PDB entry 7RZD | X-ray diffraction, 1.82 A resolution | chains A and B of the 3 polymer chains in the assembly

# Chain A
Molecule: HLA class I histocompatibility antigen, B-7 alpha chain
Source organism: Homo sapiens
UniProt: P01889 (1B07_HUMAN); residues 1-275 here correspond to UniProt positions 25-299 (UniProt number = residue number + 24)
Sequence (275 residues; each row starts with the number of its first residue):
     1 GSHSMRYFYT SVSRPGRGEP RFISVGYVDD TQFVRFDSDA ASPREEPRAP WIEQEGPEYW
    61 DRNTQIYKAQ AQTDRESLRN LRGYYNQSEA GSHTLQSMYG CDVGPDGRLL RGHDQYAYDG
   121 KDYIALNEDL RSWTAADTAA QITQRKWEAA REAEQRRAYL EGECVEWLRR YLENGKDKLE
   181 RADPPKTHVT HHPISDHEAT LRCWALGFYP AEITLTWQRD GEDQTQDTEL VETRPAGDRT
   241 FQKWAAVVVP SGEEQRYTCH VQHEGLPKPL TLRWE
Disulfides: Cys-101/Cys-164, Cys-203/Cys-259
Reported in the primary citation:
  - conformationally variable residues (side-chain flip): Ile-66

# Chain B
Molecule: Beta-2-microglobulin
Source organism: Homo sapiens
UniProt: P61769 (B2MG_HUMAN); residues 1-99 here correspond to UniProt positions 21-119 (UniProt number = residue number + 20)
Sequence (100 residues; row label = number of the first residue in the row; numbering starts at 0):
     0 MIQRTPKIQV YSRHPAENGK SNFLNCYVSG FHPSDIEVDL LKNGERIEKV EHSDLSFSKD
    60 WSFYLLYYTE FTPTEKDEYA CRVNHVTLSQ PKIVKWDRDM
Disulfides: Cys-25/Cys-80
Construct notes: initiating methionine (0)
Bound ions: Na+: His-84, Leu-87

# How chain A and chain B interact
Pairs across the interface (52):
  Phe-8(A) with Phe-56(B), hydrophobic
  Tyr-9(A) with Phe-56(B)
  Thr-10(A) with Leu-54(B); Phe-56(B); Phe-62(B)
  Val-12(A) with Ser-33(B)
  Val-25(A) with Asp-53(B); Leu-54(B); Ser-55(B)
  Tyr-27(A) with Ser-55(B), hydrogen bond; Tyr-63(B), hydrogen bond
  Gln-32(A) with Asp-53(B), hydrogen bond
  Arg-35(A) with Asp-53(B), salt bridge
  Arg-48(A) with Asp-53(B), salt bridge
  His-93(A) with Met-0(B)
  Gln-96(A) with His-31(B), hydrogen bond; Phe-56(B); Trp-60(B), hydrogen bond (side chain-backbone); Phe-62(B)
  Ser-97(A) with Phe-56(B)
  Met-98(A) with Trp-60(B), hydrophobic
  Gln-115(A) with Trp-60(B)
  Tyr-116(A) with Trp-60(B)
  Ala-117(A) with Trp-60(B), hydrophobic
  Asp-119(A) with Met-0(B); Ile-1(B), hydrogen bond (backbone-backbone); His-31(B)
  Gly-120(A) with Ile-1(B); His-31(B)
  Asp-122(A) with Trp-60(B), hydrogen bond
  His-192(A) with Asp-98(B), salt bridge
  Arg-202(A) with Asp-98(B), hydrogen bond (side chain-backbone)
  Trp-204(A) with Asp-98(B); Met-99(B)
  Leu-206(A) with Pro-14(B), hydrophobic
  Val-231(A) with Gln-8(B)
  Glu-232(A) with Lys-6(B), salt bridge; Gln-8(B), hydrogen bond (backbone-side chain)
  Arg-234(A) with Gln-8(B), hydrogen bond; Tyr-10(B); Met-99(B), hydrogen bond (side chain-backbone)
  Pro-235(A) with Tyr-10(B), hydrogen bond (backbone-side chain); Asn-24(B); Tyr-26(B)
  Ala-236(A) with Arg-12(B), hydrogen bond (backbone-side chain); Asn-24(B), hydrogen bond (backbone-side chain)
  Gly-237(A) with Arg-12(B), hydrogen bond (backbone-side chain); Leu-65(B)
  Gln-242(A) with Tyr-10(B); Ser-11(B), hydrogen bond (side chain-backbone); Arg-12(B), hydrogen bond (side chain-backbone)
  Trp-244(A) with Met-99(B), hydrogen bond (side chain-backbone)
Interface residues without a listed pair, chain A (38 interface residues in all): Ile-23, Ser-92, Thr-94, Lys-121, Glu-229, Thr-233, Asp-238
Interface residues without a listed pair, chain B (25 interface residues in all): Ser-57, Lys-58, Asp-59

# Summary
Chain A and chain B form an interface of 38 and 25 residues respectively, with 18 hydrogen bonds and 4 salt
bridges. Polar pairs include Arg-35(A)/Asp-53(B), Arg-48(A)/Asp-53(B) and His-192(A)/Asp-98(B). His-84(B) and
Leu-87(B) form the Na+ site. From the paper: conformational variability at Ile-66(A).
Chain A is HLA class I histocompatibility antigen, B-7 alpha chain and chain B is Beta-2-microglobulin, both
from Homo sapiens; the structure, Crystal structure of HLA-B*07:02 in complex with MLL(747-755) peptide, was
determined by X-ray diffraction, deposited together with 7RZJ, 7S79, 7S7D, 7S7E, 7S7F, 7S8A and 4 further
entries.
